Entry 3FYU (X-ray diffraction, 2.62 A resolution); this record covers chains D and E of the 6 polymer chains in the assembly.

[Chain D]
Protein: Acetyl xylan esterase
From: Bacillus pumilus
Notes: EC 3.1.1.6
UniProt: Q9K5F2 (Q9K5F2_BACPU); residues 1-320 here correspond to UniProt positions 2-321 (UniProt number = residue number + 1)
Chain sequence (320 residues; row label = number of the first residue in the row):
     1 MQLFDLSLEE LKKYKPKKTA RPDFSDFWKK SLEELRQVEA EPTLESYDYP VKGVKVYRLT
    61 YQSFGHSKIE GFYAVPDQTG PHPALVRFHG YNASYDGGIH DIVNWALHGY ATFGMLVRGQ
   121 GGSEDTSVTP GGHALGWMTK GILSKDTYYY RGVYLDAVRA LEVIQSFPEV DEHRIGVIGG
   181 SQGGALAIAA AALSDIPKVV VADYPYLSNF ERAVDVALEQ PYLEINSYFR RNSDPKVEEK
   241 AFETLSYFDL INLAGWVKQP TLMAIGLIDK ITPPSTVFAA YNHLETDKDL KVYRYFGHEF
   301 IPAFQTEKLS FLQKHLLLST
Not modelled in the structure: 318-320
Modified / non-standard residues: Ser181 (o-(1,1-dihydroxyethyl)-l-serine; TIS)

[Chain E]
Protein: Acetyl xylan esterase
From: Bacillus pumilus
Notes: EC 3.1.1.6
UniProt: Q9K5F2 (Q9K5F2_BACPU); residues 1-320 here correspond to UniProt positions 3-322 (UniProt number = residue number + 2)
Chain sequence (320 residues; each row starts with the number of its first residue):
     1 MQLFDLSLEE LKKYKPKKTA RPDFSDFWKK SLEELRQVEA EPTLESYDYP VKGVKVYRLT
    61 YQSFGHSKIE GFYAVPDQTG PHPALVRFHG YNASYDGGIH DIVNWALHGY ATFGMLVRGQ
   121 GGSEDTSVTP GGHALGWMTK GILSKDTYYY RGVYLDAVRA LEVIQSFPEV DEHRIGVIGG
   181 SQGGALAIAA AALSDIPKVV VADYPYLSNF ERAVDVALEQ PYLEINSYFR RNSDPKVEEK
   241 AFETLSYFDL INLAGWVKQP TLMAIGLIDK ITPPSTVFAA YNHLETDKDL KVYRYFGHEF
   301 IPAFQTEKLS FLQKHLLLST
Not modelled in the structure: 318-320
Residues lining bound ligands: beta-D-xylopyranose (XYP): Tyr47, Phe72, Asp96, Gly97, Ile99

[Chain D / chain E interface]
Pairs across the interface (18; chain D residue first):
  Gln2(D) with Val214(E), hydrogen bond (side chain-backbone); Asp215(E); Val216(E); Ala217(E), hydrogen bond (side chain-backbone); Leu218(E); Leu223(E)
  Leu3(D) with Asp215(E)
  Arg294(D) with Val214(E), hydrogen bond (side chain-backbone); Asp215(E), salt bridge; Asn226(E)
  Tyr295(D) with Asn226(E); Phe229(E); Arg230(E), hydrogen bond (backbone-side chain); Glu238(E), hydrogen bond; Phe242(E)
  Phe296(D) with Arg230(E)
  Glu299(D) with Arg230(E), salt bridge
  Ala303(D) with Ser233(E)
Other interface residues (no listed pair), chain E (13 interface residues in all): Ala213

[In short]
7 residues of chain D and 13 residues of chain E are in contact, with 5 hydrogen bonds and 2 salt bridges.
Polar contacts include Arg294(D)-Asp215(E), Glu299(D)-Arg230(E) and Gln2(D)-Val214(E). Chain E binds
beta-D-xylopyranose.
Here chain D is Acetyl xylan esterase and chain E is Acetyl xylan esterase, both from Bacillus pumilus. Entry
3FYU (Crystal structure of acetyl xylan esterase from Bacillus pumilus obtained in presence of D-xylose and
sodium ...) was determined by X-ray diffraction.
